PDB entry 4RF3 | X-ray diffraction, 1.69 A resolution | chains A and B

Chain A (and B):
Protein: NADPH dependent R-specific alcohol dehydrogenase
From: Lactobacillus kefiri
Notes: chain B of this document is another copy of the same molecule, construct and numbering; everything in this record applies to it too
UniProtKB: Q6WVP7 (Q6WVP7_9LACO); residues 1-252 here = UniProt positions 1-252
Chain sequence (272 residues; numbered -19 to 252; the number before each row is that of its first residue; numbers below 1 keep their minus sign (His-19 is residue -19)):
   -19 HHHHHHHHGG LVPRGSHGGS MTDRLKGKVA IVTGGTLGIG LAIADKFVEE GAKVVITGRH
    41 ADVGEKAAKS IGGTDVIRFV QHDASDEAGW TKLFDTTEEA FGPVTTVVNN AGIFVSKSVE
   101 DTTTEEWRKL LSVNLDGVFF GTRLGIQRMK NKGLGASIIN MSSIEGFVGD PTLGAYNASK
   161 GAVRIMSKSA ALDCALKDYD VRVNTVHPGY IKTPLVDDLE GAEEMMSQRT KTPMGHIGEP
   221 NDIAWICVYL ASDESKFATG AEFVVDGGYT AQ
Unresolved in the structure: -19 to 1 (chain B: -19 to 2)
Differences from the reference sequence: expression tag (-19 to 0); engineered mutation Phe94 (Ala in Q6WVP7)
Bound ions: Mg2+ site 1 near Asp25 (its only coordinating residue here); Mg2+ site 2 near Gln252 (its only coordinating residue here)
Curated features (UniProtKB/Swiss-Prot):
  - active site: Tyr156 (Proton donor/acceptor)
  - binding site (NADP(+)): Thr16 to Ile19, Arg39, His40, Asp63, Ala64, Asn90, Tyr156, Lys160, Ile191 to Leu195
  - binding site (Mg(2+)): Gln252
Reported in the primary citation:
  - contacts within the chain: Phe94-Leu195 (hydrophobic contact)
  - conformationally variable residues (loop rearrangement): Tyr190 to Thr210
  - mutagenesis - A94F: decreased catalytic activity
  - catalytic residues: Ser143, Tyr156, Lys160 (citing earlier work)
  - mutagenesis - Y190F: decreased catalytic activity on 2
  - mutagenesis - E145S: decreased catalytic activity on 1

Chain A / chain B interface:
Residue-residue contacts - 72 pairs, chain A then chain B:
  Arg4(A) with Arg4(B); Glu234(B), salt bridge
  Leu172(A) with Pro213(B), hydrophobic; Ala251(B); Gln252(B)
  Ala175(A) with Arg209(B), hydrogen bond (backbone-side chain); Pro213(B); Met214(B)
  Leu176(A) with Arg209(B); Pro213(B)
  Asp178(A) with Arg209(B), salt bridge
  Arg182(A) with Met214(B)
  Tyr190(A) with Phe237(B)
  Arg209(A) with Ala175(B), hydrogen bond (side chain-backbone); Leu176(B); Asp178(B), salt bridge
  Pro213(A) with Leu172(B), hydrophobic; Ala175(B); Leu176(B)
  Met214(A) with Ala175(B); Arg182(B); Lys236(B); Phe237(B), hydrophobic; Thr239(B)
  His216(A) with Phe237(B)
  Ile217(A) with Phe237(B)
  Gly218(A) with Phe237(B)
  Glu219(A) with Lys236(B), salt bridge
  Asp222(A) with Lys236(B), salt bridge; Phe237(B)
  Trp225(A) with Glu234(B)
  Ile226(A) with Tyr229(B)
  Tyr229(A) with Ile226(B); Val245(B)
  Glu234(A) with Arg4(B), salt bridge; Trp225(B)
  Lys236(A) with Met214(B); Glu219(B), salt bridge; Asp222(B), salt bridge
  Phe237(A) with Tyr190(B); Ile191(B), hydrophobic; Met214(B), hydrophobic; His216(B); Ile217(B); Gly218(B); Asp222(B); Val245(B); Asp246(B), hydrogen bond (backbone-backbone); Gly247(B), hydrogen bond (backbone-backbone)
  Thr239(A) with Met214(B); Asp246(B); Gly247(B); Gly248(B)
  Gly240(A) with Ala251(B)
  Ala241(A) with Val244(B)
  Glu242(A) with Glu242(B)
  Phe243(A) with Phe243(B), hydrophobic; Val244(B)
  Val244(A) with Ala241(B); Phe243(B)
  Val245(A) with Tyr229(B); Phe237(B); Ala238(B)
  Asp246(A) with Phe237(B), hydrogen bond (backbone-backbone); Thr239(B)
  Gly247(A) with Phe237(B), hydrogen bond (backbone-backbone); Thr239(B)
  Gly248(A) with Leu172(B); Thr239(B)
  Ala251(A) with Leu172(B); Gly240(B)
  Gln252(A) with Leu172(B)
Interface residues without a listed pair, chain A (37 interface residues in all): Lys168, Ile191, Thr212, Ala238
Interface residues without a listed pair, chain B (37 interface residues in all): Lys168, Thr212

Overview:
The chain A/chain B interface involves 37 residues from each chain, with 6 hydrogen bonds and 8 salt bridges.
Polar pairs include Arg4(A)-Glu234(B), Asp178(A)-Arg209(B) and Glu219(A)-Lys236(B). The paper reports
catalytic residues Ser143(A), Tyr156(A) and Lys160(A); A94F of chain A reduces catalytic activity; 3
substitutions were tested in all.
Both chains are NADPH dependent R-specific alcohol dehydrogenase (Lactobacillus kefiri). Entry 4RF3 (Crystal
Structure of ketoreductase from Lactobacillus kefir, mutant A94F) was determined by X-ray diffraction (same
publication as 4RF2, 4RF4 and 4RF5).
